5D8H - chains A and B of the 4 polymer chains in the assembly; structure by X-ray diffraction, 2.80 A resolution.

Chain A:
Molecule: 23S ribosomal RNA
Source organism: Methanocaldococcus jannaschii
Sequence (74 nucleotides; numbered 1151 to 1224; the number before each row is that of its first residue):
  1151 GCCUAAGACA GCGGGGAGGU UGGCUUAGAA GCAGCCAUCC UUUAAAGAGU GCGUAACAGC
  1211 UCACCCGUCG AGGC
Differences from the reference sequence: expression tag (1224)
Bound ions: Mg2+ site 1 near G1157 (its only coordinating residue here); Mg2+ site 2 near G1166 (its only coordinating residue here); Na+ site 1: G1169, U1171; Na+ site 2: A1179, A1180, C1182; Mg2+ site 3: A1180, C1182; Mg2+ site 4: A1183, U1204

Chain B:
Molecule: 50S ribosomal protein L10
Source organism: Methanocaldococcus jannaschii
UniProt: P54049 (RL10_METJA); residue numbers follow UniProt; this construct covers 9-221
Chain sequence (213 residues; numbered 9 to 221; the number before each row is that of its first residue):
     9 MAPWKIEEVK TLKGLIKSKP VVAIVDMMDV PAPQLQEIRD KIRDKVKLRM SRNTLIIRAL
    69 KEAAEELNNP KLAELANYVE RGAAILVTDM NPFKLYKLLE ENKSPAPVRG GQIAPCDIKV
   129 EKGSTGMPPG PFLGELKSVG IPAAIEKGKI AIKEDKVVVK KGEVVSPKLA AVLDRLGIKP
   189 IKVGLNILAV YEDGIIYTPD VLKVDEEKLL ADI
Not modelled in the structure: 216-221
Differences from the reference sequence: engineered mutation Mse9 (Val in P54049)
Modified residues: Mse9 (selenomethionine); Mse35, Mse36, Mse58, Mse98, Mse135 (selenomethionine; parent Met)

How chain A and chain B interact:
Pairs across the interface - 41 pairs, chain A then chain B:
  U1154(A) - Ala10(B)  phosphate contact
  A1155(A) - Lys13(B)  salt bridge to the phosphate
  A1156(A) - Mse9(B)  base contact
  A1156(A) - Lys13(B)  hydrogen bond to the phosphate
  A1156(A) - Val17(B)  base contact
  A1156(A) - Thr62(B)  sugar contact
  A1156(A) - Leu63(B)  base contact
  A1156(A) - Arg66(B)  hydrogen bond to the base
  G1157(A) - Lys13(B)  salt bridge to the phosphate
  G1157(A) - Arg60(B)  salt bridge to the phosphate
  G1157(A) - Thr62(B)  hydrogen bond to the phosphate
  G1163(A) - Mse36(B)  base contact
  G1164(A) - Mse36(B)  sugar contact
  G1164(A) - Asp37(B)  hydrogen bond to the sugar
  G1164(A) - Arg117(B)  hydrogen bond to the phosphate
  G1165(A) - Pro39(B)  phosphate contact
  G1165(A) - Ala40(B)  hydrogen bond to the phosphate
  G1165(A) - Arg117(B)  salt bridge to the phosphate
  G1166(A) - Pro39(B)  phosphate contact
  G1166(A) - Ala40(B)  hydrogen bond to the phosphate
  G1166(A) - Pro41(B)  phosphate contact
  A1167(A) - Ala40(B)  sugar contact
  A1167(A) - Pro41(B)  sugar contact
  A1167(A) - Gln44(B)  hydrogen bond to the sugar
  U1192(A) - Gln44(B)  hydrogen bond to the base
  U1192(A) - Arg47(B)  sugar contact
  U1192(A) - Arg51(B)  phosphate contact
  U1193(A) - Arg47(B)  hydrogen bond to the phosphate
  U1193(A) - Arg51(B)  salt bridge to the phosphate
  A1194(A) - Mse35(B)  base contact
  A1194(A) - Leu43(B)  base contact
  A1194(A) - Arg47(B)  salt bridge to the phosphate
  A1194(A) - Leu56(B)  phosphate contact
  A1194(A) - Arg57(B)  phosphate contact
  A1194(A) - Mse58(B)  hydrogen bond to the phosphate
  A1195(A) - Leu43(B)  base contact
  C1216(A) - Mse58(B)  sugar contact
  C1216(A) - Arg60(B)  salt bridge to the phosphate
  G1217(A) - Arg60(B)  phosphate contact
  G1217(A) - Asn61(B)  hydrogen bond to the phosphate
  G1217(A) - Arg89(B)  sugar contact
Other interface residues (no listed pair), chain A (17 interface residues in all): G1168, A1196
Other interface residues (no listed pair), chain B (29 interface residues in all): Ile14, Val38, Ser59, Glu70, Gly90

Overview:
Chain A and chain B form an interface of 17 and 29 residues respectively; the contacts include 12 hydrogen
bonds and 7 salt bridges. Polar pairs include A1156(A)-Arg66(B), U1192(A)-Gln44(B) and G1164(A)-Asp37(B). The
Na+ site 1 is built by G1169(A) and U1171(A).
Here chain A is 23S ribosomal RNA and chain B is 50S ribosomal protein L10, both from Methanocaldococcus
jannaschii. Entry 5D8H (Crystal structure of the base of the ribosomal P stalk from methanococcus jannaschii
with antibiotic thiostrepton) was determined by X-ray diffraction.
